Entry 8V2Q (electron microscopy, 2.95 A resolution); this record covers chains A and B.

Chain A:
Name: Charged multivesicular body protein 1b
Organism: Homo sapiens
UniProt: Q7LBR1 (CHM1B_HUMAN); residue numbers follow UniProt; this construct covers 1-199
Sequence (199 residues; numbered 1 to 199; the number before each row is that of its first residue):
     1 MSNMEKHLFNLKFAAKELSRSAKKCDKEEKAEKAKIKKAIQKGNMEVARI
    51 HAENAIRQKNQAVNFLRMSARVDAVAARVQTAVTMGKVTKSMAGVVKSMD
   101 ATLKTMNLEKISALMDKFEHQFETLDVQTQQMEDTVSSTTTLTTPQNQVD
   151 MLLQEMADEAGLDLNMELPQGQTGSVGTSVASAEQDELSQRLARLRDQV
Not modelled in the structure: 171-185
Construct notes: engineered mutation Val136 (Met in Q7LBR1)
Swiss-Prot annotation at these positions:
  - region: Met132 to Met156 (Interaction with IST1), Gly174 to Val199 (Interaction with SPAST), Val180 to Val199 (Interaction with VTA1), Val180 to Arg196 (Interaction with VPS4A, MITD1 and STAMBP), Ala183 to Val199 (Interaction with VPS4B)
  - motif: Asp186 to Arg196 (MIT-interacting motif)
  - mutagenesis: Asp158 to Glu159 (Diminishes interaction with VPS4B), Thr178 (T178R: Abolishes interaction with SPAST and no effect on interaction with VPS4A; when associated with R-181 and R-184), Ala181 (A181R: Abolishes interaction with SPAScT and no effect on interaction with VPS4A; when associated with R-178 and R-184), Glu184 (E184A: Decreases interaction with SPAST; E184R: Abolishes interaction with SPAST and no effect on interaction with VPS4A; when associated with R-178 and R-181), Leu188 (L188A: Abolishes interaction with SPAST and VPS4A; when associated with A-192), Leu192 (L192A: Abolishes interaction with SPAST and VPS4A; when associated with A-188; L192A: Abolishes interaction with VPS4B), Leu195 (L195A: Abolishes interaction with VPS4B)

Chain B:
Name: IST1 homolog
Organism: Homo sapiens
UniProt: P53990 (IST1_HUMAN); residue numbers follow UniProt; this construct covers 1-364
Sequence (364 residues; row label = number of the first residue in the row):
     1 MLGSGFKAERLRVNLRLVINRLKLLEKKKTELAQKARKEIADYLAAGKDE
    51 RARIRVEHIIREDYLVEAMEILELYCDLLLARFGLIQSMKELDSGLAESV
   101 STLIWAAPRLQSEVAELKIVADQLCAKYSKEYGKLCRTNQIGTVNDRLMH
   151 KLSVEAPPKILVERYLIEIAKNYNVPYEPDSVVMAEAPPGVETDLIDVGF
   201 TDDVKKGGPGRGGSGGFTAPVGGPDGTVPMPMPMPMPSANTPFSYPLPKG
   251 PSDFNGLPMGTYQAFPNIHPPQIPATPPSYESVDDINADKNISSAQIVGP
   301 GPKPEASAKLPSRPADNYDNFVLPELPSVPDTLPTASAGASTSASEDIDF
   351 DDLSRRFEELKKKT
Not modelled in the structure: 1-3, 188-364
Swiss-Prot annotation at these positions:
  - region: Ile348 to Thr364 (Interaction with VPS4A, VTA1, MITD1 STAMBP and USP8)
  - motif: Phe321 to Thr332 (Type-2 MIT-interacting motif), Asp351 to Lys361 (MIT-interacting motif)
  - modified residue: Ser4 (Phosphoserine), Tyr43 (Phosphotyrosine)
  - mutagenesis: Leu323 (L323D: Diminishes interaction with VPS4A. Greatly diminishes interaction with VPS4A; when associated with A-353), Leu326 (L326D: Diminishes interaction with VPS4A. Greatly diminishes interaction with VPS4A and abolishes interaction with VTA1; when associated with A-353. Greatly diminishes interaction with VPS4A ...), Leu353 (L353A: Diminishes interaction with VPS4A. Greatly diminishes interaction with VPS4A and abolishes interaction with VTA1; when associated with D-326. Greatly diminishes interaction with VPS4A ...), Leu360 to Lys361 (Abolishes interaction with VTA1, MITD1 and USP8; diminishes interaction with VPS4A), Leu360 (L360A: Diminishes interaction with VPS4A. Greatly diminishes interaction with VPS4A; when associated with D-326)

Interface between chain A and chain B:
Residue-residue contacts (29):
  Glu119(A) - Lys28(B)  salt bridge
  His120(A) - Glu113(B)
  Glu123(A) - Leu24(B)
  Glu123(A) - Leu25(B)
  Glu123(A) - Lys28(B)  salt bridge
  Thr124(A) - Arg21(B)  hydrogen bond
  Asp126(A) - Leu24(B)
  Val127(A) - Arg21(B)
  Val127(A) - Leu24(B)  hydrophobic
  Gln131(A) - Leu17(B)
  Gln131(A) - Asn20(B)
  Leu188(A) - Arg37(B)
  Leu188(A) - Glu168(B)
  Leu188(A) - Asn172(B)
  Ser189(A) - Gln34(B)
  Ser189(A) - Arg37(B)  hydrogen bond
  Arg191(A) - Glu168(B)  salt bridge
  Leu192(A) - Arg37(B)
  Leu192(A) - Tyr165(B)  hydrogen bond (backbone-side chain)
  Leu192(A) - Glu168(B)
  Leu195(A) - Leu161(B)
  Leu195(A) - Arg164(B)
  Leu195(A) - Tyr165(B)  hydrophobic
  Leu195(A) - Glu168(B)
  Arg196(A) - Asp63(B)  salt bridge
  Arg196(A) - Tyr64(B)
  Arg196(A) - Glu67(B)  salt bridge
  Arg196(A) - Tyr165(B)  hydrogen bond
  Val199(A) - Leu161(B)  hydrophobic
Interface residues without a listed pair, chain B (21 interface residues in all): Ser112, Ile169, Lys171, Tyr173

Overview:
The interface between chain A and chain B involves 14 residues on one side and 21 on the other, with 4
hydrogen bonds and 5 salt bridges. Polar contacts include Glu119(A)-Lys28(B), Glu123(A)-Lys28(B) and
Arg191(A)-Glu168(B).
Here chain A is Charged multivesicular body protein 1b and chain B is IST1 homolog, both from Homo sapiens.
Entry 8V2Q (CHMP1B/IST1 ssRNA bound copolymer) was determined by electron microscopy.
